Entry 9ILT (X-ray diffraction, 3.25 A resolution); this record covers chains B and F of the 8 polymer chains in the assembly.

# Chain B
Molecule: Fe-S-cluster-containing hydrogenase components 1-like protein
Organism: Chloroflexus aurantiacus J-10-fl
UniProt: A9WEV3 (A9WEV3_CHLAA); numbering as in UniProt (aligned over 1-1029)
Chain sequence (1029 residues; numbered 1 to 1029; the number before each row is that of its first residue):
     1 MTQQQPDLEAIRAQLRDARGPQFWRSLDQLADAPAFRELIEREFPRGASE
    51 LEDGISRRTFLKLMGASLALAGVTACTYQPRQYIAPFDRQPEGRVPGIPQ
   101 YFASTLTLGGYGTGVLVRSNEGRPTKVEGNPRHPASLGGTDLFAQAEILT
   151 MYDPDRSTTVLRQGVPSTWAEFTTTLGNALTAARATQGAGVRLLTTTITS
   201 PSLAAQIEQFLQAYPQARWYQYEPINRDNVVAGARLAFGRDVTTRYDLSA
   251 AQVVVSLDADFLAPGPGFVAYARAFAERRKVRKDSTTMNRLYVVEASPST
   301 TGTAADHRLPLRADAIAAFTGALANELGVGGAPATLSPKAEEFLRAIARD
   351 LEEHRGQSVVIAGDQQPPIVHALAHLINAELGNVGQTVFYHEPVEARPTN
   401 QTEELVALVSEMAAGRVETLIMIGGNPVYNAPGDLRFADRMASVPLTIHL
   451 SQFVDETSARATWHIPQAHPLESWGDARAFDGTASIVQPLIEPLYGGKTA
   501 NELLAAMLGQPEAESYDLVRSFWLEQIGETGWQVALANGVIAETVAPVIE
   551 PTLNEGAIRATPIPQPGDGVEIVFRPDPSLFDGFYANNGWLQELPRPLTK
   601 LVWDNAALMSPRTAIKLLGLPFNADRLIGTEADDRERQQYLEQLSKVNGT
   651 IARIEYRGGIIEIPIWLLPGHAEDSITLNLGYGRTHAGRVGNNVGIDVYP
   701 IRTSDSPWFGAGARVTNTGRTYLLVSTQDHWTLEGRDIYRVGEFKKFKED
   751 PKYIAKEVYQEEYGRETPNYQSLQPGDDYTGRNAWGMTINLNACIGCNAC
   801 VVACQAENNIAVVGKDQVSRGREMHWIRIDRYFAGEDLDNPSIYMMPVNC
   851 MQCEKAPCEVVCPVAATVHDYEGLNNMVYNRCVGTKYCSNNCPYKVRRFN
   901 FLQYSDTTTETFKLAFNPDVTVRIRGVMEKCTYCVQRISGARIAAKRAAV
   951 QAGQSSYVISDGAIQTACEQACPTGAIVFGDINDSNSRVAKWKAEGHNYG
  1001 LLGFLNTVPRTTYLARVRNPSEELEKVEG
Unresolved in the structure: 1-74, 1027-1029
Bound ions: 4Fe-4S cluster Fe site 1: Cys794, Cys797, Cys800, Cys972; 4Fe-4S cluster Fe site 2: Cys804, Cys931, Cys934, Cys968; 4Fe-4S cluster Fe site 3: Cys850, Cys853, Cys858, Cys892; 3Fe-4S cluster Fe near Cys862 (its only coordinating residue here)
Residues lining bound ligands:
  - 3Fe-4S cluster (F3S): Cys862, Val864, Ala866, Thr867, Met877, Cys882, Val883, Gly884, Thr885, Lys886, Tyr887, Cys888, Arg897, Met928
  - heme c (HEC), molecule 1: Tyr78, Ala865, Val878, Asn880, Arg881
  - heme c (HEC), molecule 2: Arg942, Ile943, Lys946
  - 4Fe-4S cluster (SF4), molecule 1: Met787, Cys804, Asn808, Trp826, Ile827, Asn849, Cys931, Thr932, Tyr933, Cys934, Thr966, Ala967, Cys968
  - 4Fe-4S cluster (SF4), molecule 2: Ala793, Cys794, Ile795, Gly796, Cys797, Asn798, Ala799, Cys800, Ile829, Pro847, Cys972, Pro973, Thr974, Ala976, Ile977
  - 4Fe-4S cluster (SF4), molecule 3: Cys850, Met851, Gln852, Cys853, Ala856, Pro857, Cys858, Asn875, Cys892, Pro893, Tyr894, Val896, Arg897

# Chain F
Molecule: Quinol:cytochrome c oxidoreductase quinone-binding subunit 2
Organism: Chloroflexus aurantiacus J-10-fl
UniProt: A9WEV7 (A9WEV7_CHLAA); residue numbers follow UniProt; this construct covers 1-411
Chain sequence (411 residues; each row starts with the number of its first residue):
     1 MATTSISQTRIPQLGQVQMLGLAAAVIGIGVLAAGYFLSPTSFFESYIYG
    51 YYVAMTIPLGCLGFLMVQHLTGGAWGVTVRRMLEAGAATLPIMGLLFIPI
   101 ALGYFDTYKALGLEHPLYEWANPEVVTPGGAEFDPIIAHKVPWLSPLWVT
   151 ARIAIFFIIWSALALTLRAWSRQQDAGGDAKKLATRMRRLSGIGVALFVI
   201 TVTFFSFDVAMSLDPHWFSTIYGAHYMANAGLMTLAFLALMMSRVRDAAL
   251 FREYVSVKPIHDIGKLIFAFTVLWTYMSYGQLVIIWSGDVAEFTPWYVHR
   301 TQHGWVFVALALMLFAFALPFFVLLFRGTKRNLNTLATIAGWIVVMRFVD
   351 MAWIILPEFREHLWDIAITDVAAPIGLIGLVIALFAANVQQAPLLPLRDP
   401 NMEQLQNSGHH
Unresolved in the structure: 1-10, 407-411

# Interface between chain B and chain F
Pairs across the interface (24):
  Gln760(B) - Pro135(F)
  Glu761(B) - Pro135(F)
  Glu762(B) - Ile136(F)
  Tyr763(B) - Asp134(F)
  Tyr763(B) - Pro135(F)
  Tyr763(B) - Ile136(F)  hydrophobic
  Gly764(B) - Phe133(F)
  Gly764(B) - Pro135(F)
  Tyr770(B) - Ala291(F)  hydrophobic
  Gln771(B) - Thr294(F)  hydrogen bond (backbone-side chain)
  Gln771(B) - Pro295(F)
  Gln771(B) - Val298(F)
  Ser772(B) - Asp289(F)  hydrogen bond
  Leu773(B) - Asp289(F)  hydrogen bond (backbone-side chain)
  Leu773(B) - Thr294(F)
  Leu773(B) - Tyr297(F)  hydrophobic
  Leu773(B) - Val298(F)  hydrophobic
  Gln774(B) - Trp286(F)  hydrogen bond (side chain-backbone)
  Gln774(B) - Asp289(F)
  Phe1004(B) - Ala291(F)  hydrogen bond (backbone-backbone)
  Phe1004(B) - Glu292(F)
  Leu1005(B) - Val290(F)  hydrophobic
  Asn1006(B) - Asp289(F)  hydrogen bond
  Asn1006(B) - Ala291(F)
Other interface residues (no listed pair), chain F (15 interface residues in all): Ile285, His299

# In short
Chain B and chain F form an interface of 13 and 15 residues respectively, with 6 hydrogen bonds. Polar
contacts include Gln771(B)-Thr294(F), Ser772(B)-Asp289(F) and Leu773(B)-Asp289(F). Bound to chain B: heme c, 3
copies of 4Fe-4S cluster and 3Fe-4S cluster.
Chain B is Fe-S-cluster-containing hydrogenase components 1-like protein and chain F is Quinol:cytochrome c
oxidoreductase quinone-binding subunit 2, both from Chloroflexus aurantiacus J-10-fl; the structure, Crystal
structure of alternative complex III from Chloroflexus aurantiacus, was determined by X-ray diffraction.
